PDB entry 6GZC | X-ray diffraction, 2.00 A resolution | chains A and C of the 4 polymer chains in the assembly

Chain A (and C):
Protein: Katanin p80 WD40 repeat-containing subunit B1
Source organism: Mus musculus
Notes: chain C of this document is another copy of the same molecule, construct and numbering; everything in this record applies to it too
UniProtKB: Q8BG40 (KTNB1_MOUSE); numbering as in UniProt (aligned over 481-658)
Sequence (212 residues; each row starts with the number of its first residue):
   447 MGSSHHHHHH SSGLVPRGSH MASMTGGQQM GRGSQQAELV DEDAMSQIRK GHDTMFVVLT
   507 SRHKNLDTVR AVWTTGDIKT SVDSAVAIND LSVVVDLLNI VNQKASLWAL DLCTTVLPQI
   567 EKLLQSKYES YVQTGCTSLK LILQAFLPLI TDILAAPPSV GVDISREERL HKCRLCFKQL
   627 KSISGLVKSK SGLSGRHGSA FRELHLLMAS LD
Disordered / not traced: 447-485, 604-608, 641-643 (chain C: 447-484, 603-607, 639-643, 657-658)
Sequence notes: initiating methionine (447); expression tag (448-480); conflict A555 (Lys in Q8BG40), A591 (Arg in Q8BG40)
UniProt features mapped onto this chain:
  - mutagenesis: S538 (S538L: Disrupts KATNA1:KATNB1 interaction with ASPM), Y574 (Y574A: Disrupts KATNA1:KATNB1 interaction with ASPM; abolishes localization to microtubules minus ends; decreases ASPM localization to microtubules minus ends ...), G607 (G607A: Abolishes localization to microtubules), V608 (V608A: Abolishes localization to microtubules), D609 (D609A: Abolishes localization to microtubules), I610 (I610A: Abolishes localization to microtubules), R615 (R615A: Abolishes localization to microtubules minus ends; decreases ASPM localization to microtubules minus ends; no enhancement of ASPM activity in blocking microtubule minus-end growth), K618 (K618A: Abolishes localization to microtubules)
What the authors report for this chain:
  - self-association interface (contacts with another copy of this molecule); pairs are residue here / residue on that copy: K586-D598 (salt bridge), T521, G522, K525, V528, D529, V532, L537, S538, V540, V541, L544, N545, N548, W554, D557, L558, T561, Q565, L569, Y577, T580, T583, S584, K586, L587, Q590, A591, P594, L595, D598

How chain A and chain C interact:
Contacting residue pairs (58; chain A residue first):
  T521(A) with T521(C); G522(C)
  G522(A) with G522(C)
  I524(A) with I524(C), hydrophobic; W554(C), hydrophobic
  K525(A) with D557(C), hydrogen bond (side chain-backbone); T561(C), hydrogen bond
  V528(A) with L558(C), hydrophobic; T561(C); V562(C), hydrophobic
  D529(A) with T561(C)
  V532(A) with Q565(C)
  L537(A) with Q565(C); L569(C), hydrophobic; Y577(C), hydrophobic
  S538(A) with Y577(C)
  V540(A) with Q565(C)
  V541(A) with L569(C), hydrophobic; Y577(C)
  L544(A) with L569(C), hydrophobic; T580(C); S584(C)
  N545(A) with T580(C), hydrogen bond
  N548(A) with T580(C), hydrogen bond (side chain-backbone); T583(C); S584(C), hydrogen bond; L587(C)
  D557(A) with K525(C)
  T561(A) with K525(C), hydrogen bond; V528(C); D529(C); V532(C)
  Q565(A) with V540(C)
  L569(A) with L537(C), hydrophobic; V541(C), hydrophobic; L544(C), hydrophobic
  Y577(A) with L537(C), hydrophobic; S538(C); V541(C), hydrophobic
  T580(A) with L544(C); N545(C), hydrogen bond; N548(C), hydrogen bond (backbone-side chain)
  T583(A) with N548(C)
  S584(A) with L544(C); N548(C), hydrogen bond
  K586(A) with D598(C), salt bridge
  L587(A) with N548(C); L595(C), hydrophobic
  Q590(A) with Q590(C); P594(C); L595(C); D598(C), hydrogen bond
  A591(A) with A591(C)
  P594(A) with Q590(C)
  L595(A) with L587(C), hydrophobic; Q590(C)
  D598(A) with K586(C), salt bridge; Q590(C), hydrogen bond
Also at the interface, not in a pair above, chain A (33 interface residues in all): T520, A551, L558, K568
Also at the interface, not in a pair above, chain C (36 interface residues in all): T520, A551, S552, K568

Summary:
Chain A and chain C form an interface of 33 and 36 residues respectively, with 11 hydrogen bonds and 2 salt
bridges. Polar pairs include K586(A)-D598(C), K525(A)-D557(C) and K525(A)-T561(C). UniProt lists 8 mutagenesis
sites on chain A. From the paper: a self-association interface involving T521(A), G522(A) and K525(A) among
others.
Both chains are Katanin p80 WD40 repeat-containing subunit B1 (Mus musculus). Entry 6GZC (heterotetrameric
katanin p60:p80 complex) was determined by X-ray diffraction.
